Entry 8DJQ (X-ray diffraction, 2.80 A resolution); this record covers chains C and G of the 4 polymer chains in the assembly.

[Chain C]
Name: Beta sliding clamp
Source organism: Mycolicibacterium thermoresistibile ATCC 19527
UniProtKB: G7CIP4 (G7CIP4_MYCT3); residues 1-397 here = UniProt positions 1-397
Amino-acid sequence (397 residues; row label = number of the first residue in the row):
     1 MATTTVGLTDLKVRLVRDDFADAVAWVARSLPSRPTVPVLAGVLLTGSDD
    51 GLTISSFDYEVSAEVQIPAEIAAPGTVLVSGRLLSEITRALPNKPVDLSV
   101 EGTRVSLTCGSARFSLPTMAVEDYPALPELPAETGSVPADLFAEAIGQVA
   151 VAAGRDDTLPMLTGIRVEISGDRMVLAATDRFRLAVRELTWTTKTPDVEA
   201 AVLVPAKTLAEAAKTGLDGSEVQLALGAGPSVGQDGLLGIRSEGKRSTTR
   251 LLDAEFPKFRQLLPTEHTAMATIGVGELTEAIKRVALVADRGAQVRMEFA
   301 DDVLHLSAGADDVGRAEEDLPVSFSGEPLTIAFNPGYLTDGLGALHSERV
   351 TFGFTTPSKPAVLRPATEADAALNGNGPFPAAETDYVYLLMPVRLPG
Disordered / not traced: 1-7, 229-234, 397
Ligand contacts: acetyl group (ACE): P392, V393, R394

[Chain G]
Name: DNA polymerase III subunit alpha peptide
Notes: EC 2.7.7.7
UniProtKB: P63978 (DPO3A_MYCBO); residues 2-7 here correspond to UniProt positions 946-951 (UniProt number = residue number + 944)
Amino-acid sequence (6 residues; each row starts with the number of its first residue):
     2 QFDLFG
Glycans and other covalent adducts: acetyl group (ACE) linked to Q2; amino group (NH2) linked to G7

[Chain C / chain G interface]
Contacting residue pairs (26; chain C residue first):
  T179(C) with L5(G); F6(G)
  R181(C) with D4(G); L5(G), hydrogen bond (backbone-backbone); F6(G)
  F182(C) with Q2(G); F3(G); D4(G); L5(G)
  R183(C) with L5(G)
  L184(C) with L5(G)
  P257(C) with F6(G), hydrophobic
  L262(C) with L5(G); F6(G), hydrophobic
  N334(C) with Q2(G)
  Y337(C) with Q2(G)
  S358(C) with F3(G)
  L389(C) with L5(G)
  M391(C) with Q2(G), hydrogen bond (backbone-side chain); F3(G); D4(G); L5(G), hydrophobic
  P392(C) with Q2(G), hydrogen bond (backbone-side chain); F3(G), hydrogen bond (backbone-backbone)
  V393(C) with Q2(G)
  R394(C) with F3(G)
Other interface residues (no listed pair), chain C (18 interface residues in all): L162, P357, P360

[Overview]
The interface between chain C and chain G involves 18 residues on one side and 5 on the other, with 4 hydrogen
bonds. Polar pairs include M391(C)-Q2(G), P392(C)-Q2(G) and R181(C)-L5(G). Chain C binds acetyl group. Acetyl
group is covalently linked to Q2(G).
Here chain C is Beta sliding clamp (Mycolicibacterium thermoresistibile ATCC 19527) and chain G is DNA
polymerase III subunit alpha peptide. Entry 8DJQ (Sliding-clamp-DnaE1 peptide) was determined by X-ray
diffraction.
